Entry 8TEA (electron microscopy, 3.40 A resolution); this record covers chains C and G of the 7 polymer chains in the assembly.

# Chain C
Protein: Envelope protein UL128
Organism: Human betaherpesvirus 5
UniProtKB: Q38LY2 (Q38LY2_HCMV); residue numbers follow UniProt; this construct covers 28-171
Chain sequence (163 residues; row label = number of the first residue in the row):
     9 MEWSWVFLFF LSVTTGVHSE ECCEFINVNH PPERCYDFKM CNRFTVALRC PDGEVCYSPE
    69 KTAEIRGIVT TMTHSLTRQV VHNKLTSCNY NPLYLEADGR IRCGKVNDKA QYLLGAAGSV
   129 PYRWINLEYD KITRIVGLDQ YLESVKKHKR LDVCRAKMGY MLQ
Unresolved in the structure: 9-29, 134-171
Sequence notes: expression tag (9-27)
Disulfide bonds: Cys30-Cys49, Cys31-Cys64, Cys43-Cys58, Cys96-Cys111

# Chain G
Protein: CS2pt1p2_A10L Fab light chain
Organism: Homo sapiens
Notes: antibody fragment or engineered binder
Chain sequence (216 residues; numbered 1 to 212 plus 5 insertion-coded residues; 1 number in that range is skipped by the numbering (no residue carries it; nothing is unmodelled there); the number before each row is that of its first residue; a row labelled like 27A-27B holds insertion residues (27A, then the next letters in order)):
     1 QSALTQPPS
    11 ASGTPGQRVT ISCSGSS
27A-27B SN
    28 IGSNTVHWYQ QLPGTAPKLL IYSNNQRPSG VPDRFSGSRS GTSASLAISG LRSEDEADYY
    88 CAAWDDSL
95A-95B NG
    96 RVFGTGTKVT V
  106A L
   107 GQPKANPTVT LFPPSSEELQ ANKATLVCLI SDFYPGAVTV AWKADSSPVK AGVETTTPSK
   167 QSNNKYAASS YLSLTPEQWK SHRSYSCQVT HEGSTVEKTV APTECS
Unresolved in the structure: 1, 107-212
Disulfide bonds: Cys23-Cys88

# How chain C and chain G interact
Pairs across the interface (18):
  Glu32(C) with Gln53(G)
  Ile34(C) with Gln53(G)
  Asn35(C) with Tyr49(G)
  Val36(C) with Tyr49(G)
  Arg51(C) with Gly29(G)
  Phe52(C) with Ser30(G); Asn51(G); Arg66(G)
  Pro67(C) with Thr32(G)
  Glu68(C) with Asn31(G); Thr32(G), hydrogen bond (backbone-side chain); His34(G); Trp91(G); Arg96(G), salt bridge
  Lys69(C) with Asn31(G); Trp91(G)
  Thr70(C) with Ser30(G), hydrogen bond (side chain-backbone); Asn31(G), hydrogen bond (backbone-side chain)
Also at the interface, not in a pair above, chain C (12 interface residues in all): Phe33, Ser66
Also at the interface, not in a pair above, chain G (13 interface residues in all): Ser50, Asn52

# Overview
12 residues of chain C face 13 of chain G across their interface; the contacts include 3 hydrogen bonds and 1
salt bridge. Polar contacts include Glu68(C)-Arg96(G), Glu68(C)-Thr32(G) and Thr70(C)-Ser30(G).
Here chain C is Envelope protein UL128 (Human betaherpesvirus 5) and chain G is CS2pt1p2_A10L Fab light chain
(Homo sapiens). Entry 8TEA (HCMV Pentamer in complex with CS2pt1p2_A10L Fab and CS3pt1p4_C1L Fab) was
determined by electron microscopy (same publication as 8TCO).
